PDB entry 5Y9F | X-ray diffraction, 3.35 A resolution | chains Q and R of the 15 polymer chains in the assembly

[Chain Q]
Protein: light chains of Fab fragment of antibody 28F10
Source organism: Mus musculus
Notes: antibody fragment or engineered binder
Chain sequence (219 residues; numbered 1 to 219; the number before each row is that of its first residue):
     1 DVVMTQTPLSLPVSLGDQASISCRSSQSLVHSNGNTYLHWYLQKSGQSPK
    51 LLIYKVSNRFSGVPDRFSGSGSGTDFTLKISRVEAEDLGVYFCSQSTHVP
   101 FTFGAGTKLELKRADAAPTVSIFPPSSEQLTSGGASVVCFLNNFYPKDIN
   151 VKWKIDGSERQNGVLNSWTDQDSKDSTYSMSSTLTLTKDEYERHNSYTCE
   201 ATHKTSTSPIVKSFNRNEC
Disordered / not traced: 218-219
Cystine bridges: C23-C93, C139-C199

[Chain R]
Protein: heavy chain of Fab fragment of antibody 28F10
Source organism: Mus musculus
Notes: antibody fragment or engineered binder
Chain sequence (223 residues; each row starts with the number of its first residue):
     1 DVKLVESGGGLVKPGGSLKLSCAASGFPFSDYTMSWIRQTPEKRLEWVAS
    51 ISSGGTYTYYPDTVKGRFTISRDNAKNTLYLQMSSLKSEDTAMFYCTRAS
   101 PYYDYDEGYMDYWGQGTSVTVSSAKTTAPSVYPLAPVCGGTTGSSVTLGC
   151 LVKGYFPEPVTLTWNSGSLSSGVHTFPALLQSGLYTLSSSVTVTSNTWPS
   201 QTITCNVAHPASSTKVDKKIVPA
Disordered / not traced: 1, 223
Cystine bridges: C22-C96, C150-C205

[Interface between chain Q and chain R]
Contacting residue pairs (72):
  H31(Q) - Y105(R)  hydrogen bond
  Y37(Q) - E107(R)
  H39(Q) - E107(R)  hydrogen bond (side chain-backbone)
  H39(Q) - G108(R)
  H39(Q) - Y109(R)
  Y41(Q) - G108(R)
  Y41(Q) - Y109(R)
  Y41(Q) - M110(R)  hydrogen bond (side chain-backbone)
  Y41(Q) - W113(R)
  Q43(Q) - Q39(R)  hydrogen bond
  S48(Q) - Y95(R)
  S48(Q) - W113(R)
  S48(Q) - G114(R)  hydrogen bond (side chain-backbone)
  P49(Q) - L45(R)  hydrophobic
  P49(Q) - W113(R)
  L51(Q) - Y109(R)  hydrophobic
  L51(Q) - M110(R)
  L51(Q) - D111(R)
  Y54(Q) - Y109(R)  hydrophobic
  K55(Q) - E107(R)  salt bridge
  F60(Q) - D111(R)
  F60(Q) - Y112(R)  hydrophobic
  F92(Q) - Q39(R)
  F92(Q) - L45(R)  hydrophobic
  S96(Q) - E107(R)  hydrogen bond (side chain-backbone)
  S96(Q) - G108(R)
  P100(Q) - W47(R)  hydrophobic
  P100(Q) - P61(R)  hydrophobic
  F101(Q) - W47(R)
  F101(Q) - G108(R)
  F103(Q) - R44(R)
  F103(Q) - L45(R)
  F103(Q) - E46(R)
  F103(Q) - W47(R)
  G104(Q) - R44(R)
  S121(Q) - T147(R)  hydrogen bond
  F123(Q) - L134(R)
  F123(Q) - A135(R)
  F123(Q) - P136(R)  hydrophobic
  F123(Q) - T147(R)
  F123(Q) - L148(R)  hydrophobic
  P124(Q) - A135(R)
  P124(Q) - V137(R)  hydrophobic
  S126(Q) - Y132(R)
  S126(Q) - P133(R)
  E128(Q) - Y132(R)
  E128(Q) - P133(R)
  E128(Q) - K218(R)
  Q129(Q) - Y132(R)
  S136(Q) - L151(R)
  V138(Q) - L134(R)  hydrophobic
  F140(Q) - L134(R)  hydrophobic
  F140(Q) - F176(R)  hydrophobic
  F140(Q) - S188(R)
  F140(Q) - S189(R)
  F140(Q) - S190(R)
  N142(Q) - F176(R)
  N142(Q) - S190(R)  hydrogen bond
  N143(Q) - H174(R)  hydrogen bond
  L165(Q) - L179(R)  hydrophobic
  L165(Q) - Q181(R)
  N166(Q) - L179(R)
  S167(Q) - F176(R)
  S167(Q) - P177(R)  hydrogen bond (side chain-backbone)
  W168(Q) - P177(R)
  D172(Q) - H174(R)
  S179(Q) - H174(R)  hydrogen bond
  S179(Q) - F176(R)
  M180(Q) - F176(R)
  S181(Q) - F176(R)
  S181(Q) - S188(R)
  T185(Q) - Q181(R)  hydrogen bond
Interface residues without a listed pair, chain Q (45 interface residues in all): M4, N35, Q47, K50, V99, A105, S132, T169
Interface residues without a listed pair, chain R (42 interface residues in all): I37, K43, Y59, Q115, G149, K153, T175, L180

[Summary]
45 residues of chain Q face 42 of chain R across their interface; the contacts include 12 hydrogen bonds and 1
salt bridge. Among the polar pairs are K55(Q)-E107(R), H31(Q)-Y105(R) and H39(Q)-E107(R).
Here chain Q is light chains of Fab fragment of antibody 28F10 and chain R is heavy chain of Fab fragment of
antibody 28F10, both from Mus musculus. Entry 5Y9F (Crystal structure of HPV59 pentamer in complex with the
Fab fragment of antibody 28F10) was determined by X-ray diffraction (same publication as 5Y9C and 5Y9E).
